Entry 6X1C (X-ray diffraction, 2.90 A resolution); this record covers chains A and F of the 6 polymer chains in the assembly.

== Chain A ==
Name: Tubulin alpha-1B chain
From: Sus scrofa
Reference sequence: Q2XVP4 (TBA1B_PIG); residue numbers follow UniProt; this construct covers 1-450
Amino-acid sequence (450 residues; numbered 1 to 450; the number before each row is that of its first residue):
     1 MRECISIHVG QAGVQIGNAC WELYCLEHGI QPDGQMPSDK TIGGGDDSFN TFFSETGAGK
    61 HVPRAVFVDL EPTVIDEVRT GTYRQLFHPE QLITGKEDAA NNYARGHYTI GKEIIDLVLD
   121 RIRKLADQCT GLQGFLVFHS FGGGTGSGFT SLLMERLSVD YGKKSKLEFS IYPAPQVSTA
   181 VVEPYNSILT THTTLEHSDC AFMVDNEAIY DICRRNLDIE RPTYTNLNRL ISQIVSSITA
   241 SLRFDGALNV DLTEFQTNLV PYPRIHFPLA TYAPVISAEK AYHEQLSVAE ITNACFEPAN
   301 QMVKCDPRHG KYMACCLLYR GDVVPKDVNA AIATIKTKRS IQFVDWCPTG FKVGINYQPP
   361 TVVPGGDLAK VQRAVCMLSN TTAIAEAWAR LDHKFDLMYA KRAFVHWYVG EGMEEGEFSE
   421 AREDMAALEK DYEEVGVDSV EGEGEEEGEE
Disordered / not traced: 438-450
Metal / ion sites: Ca2+: Asp39, Thr41, Gly44, Glu55
Ligand contacts:
  - GTP (guanosine-5'-triphosphate): Val9, Gly10, Gln11, Ala12, Gln15, Ile16, Asp69, Asp98, Ala99, Ala100, Asn101, Ser140, Gly142, Gly143, Gly144, Thr145, Gly146, Ile171, Pro173, Val177, Ser178, Thr179, Glu183, Asn206, Tyr224, Leu227, Asn228, Ile231
  - Y5J (4-(2-chlorofuro[3,2-d]pyrimidin-4-yl)-7-methoxy-3,4-dihydroquinoxalin-2(1H)-one): Asn101, Thr179, Val181
Curated features (UniProtKB/Swiss-Prot):
  - motif: Met1 to Cys4 (MREC motif)
  - active site: Glu254
  - binding site (GTP): Gly10, Gln11, Ala12, Gln15, Glu71, Ala99, Ser140, Gly143, Gly144, Thr145, Gly146, Thr179, Glu183, Asn206, Tyr224, Asn228, Leu252
  - binding site (Mg(2+)): Glu71
  - modified residue: Lys40 (N6,N6,N6-trimethyllysine), Ser48 (Phosphoserine), Ser232 (Phosphoserine), Tyr282 (3'-nitrotyrosine), Arg339 (Omega-N-methylarginine), Ser439 (Phosphoserine), Glu443 (5-glutamyl polyglutamate), Glu445 (5-glutamyl polyglutamate)
  - cross-link (Glycyl lysine isopeptide (Lys-Gly)): Lys326 (interchain with G-Cter in ubiquitin), Lys370 (interchain with G-Cter in ubiquitin)

== Chain F ==
Name: Tubulin Tyrosine Ligase
From: Gallus gallus
Reference sequence: E1BQ43 (E1BQ43_CHICK); numbering as in UniProt (aligned over 1-378)
Amino-acid sequence (384 residues; numbered 1 to 384; the number before each row is that of its first residue):
     1 MYTFVVRDEN SSVYAEVSRL LLATGQWKRL RKDNPRFNLM LGERNRLPFG RLGHEPGLVQ
    61 LVNYYRGADK LCRKASLVKL IKTSPELSES CTWFPESYVI YPTNLKTPVA PAQNGIRHLI
   121 NNTRTDEREV FLAAYNRRRE GREGNVWIAK SSAGAKGEGI LISSEASELL DFIDEQGQVH
   181 VIQKYLEKPL LLEPGHRKFD IRSWVLVDHL YNIYLYREGV LRTSSEPYNS ANFQDKTCHL
   241 TNHCIQKEYS KNYGRYEEGN EMFFEEFNQY LMDALNTTLE NSILLQIKHI IRSCLMCIEP
   301 AISTKHLHYQ SFQLFGFDFM VDEELKVWLI EVNGAPACAQ KLYAELCQGI VDVAISSVFP
   361 LADTGQKTSQ PTSIFIKLHH HHHH
Disordered / not traced: 103-127, 151-160, 176-178, 248-251, 363-372, 381-384
Construct notes: expression tag (379-384)
Metal / ion sites: Mg2+: Glu331 (together with AMP-PCP)
Ligand contacts: AMP-PCP (ACP; phosphomethylphosphonic acid adenylate ester): Lys74, Ile148, Gln183, Lys184, Tyr185, Leu186, Lys198, Asp200, Arg202, Arg222, His239, Leu240, Thr241, Asn242, Asp318, Met320, Ile330, Glu331, Asn333

== How chain A and chain F interact ==
Pairs across the interface - 22 pairs, chain A then chain F:
  Gln176(A) - Pro56(F)
  Glu207(A) - His54(F)  salt bridge
  Glu297(A) - His306(F)  salt bridge
  Pro298(A) - Leu307(F)  hydrophobic
  Lys304(A) - His54(F)
  Asp306(A) - Arg66(F)
  Asp306(A) - Leu307(F)
  Arg308(A) - Pro300(F)  hydrogen bond (side chain-backbone)
  Arg308(A) - Ala301(F)
  Arg308(A) - Ile302(F)
  Arg308(A) - Ser303(F)  hydrogen bond (side chain-backbone)
  Arg308(A) - Leu307(F)
  His309(A) - Arg66(F)  hydrogen bond (side chain-backbone)
  His309(A) - Gly67(F)
  His309(A) - Ala301(F)  hydrogen bond (side chain-backbone)
  Lys338(A) - Pro300(F)
  Ser340(A) - Ala301(F)
  Glu386(A) - Arg66(F)  salt bridge
  Arg390(A) - Gly50(F)
  Arg390(A) - His54(F)
  His393(A) - Arg51(F)
  Glu433(A) - Arg46(F)  salt bridge
Also at the interface, not in a pair above, chain A (15 interface residues in all): Cys305
Also at the interface, not in a pair above, chain F (14 interface residues in all): His308

== In short ==
The interface between chain A and chain F involves 15 residues on one side and 14 on the other, with 4
hydrogen bonds and 4 salt bridges. Polar contacts include Glu207(A)-His54(F), Glu297(A)-His306(F) and
Glu386(A)-Arg66(F). Ligands of chain A: GTP and compound Y5J.
Chain A is Tubulin alpha-1B chain (Sus scrofa) and chain F is Tubulin Tyrosine Ligase (Gallus gallus); the
structure, Tubulin-RB3_SLD-TTL in complex with compound 5j, was determined by X-ray diffraction, deposited
together with 6X1E, 6X1F, 7LZ7 and 7LZ8.
